Entry 8J7B (electron microscopy, 3.22 A resolution); this record covers chains D and H of the 16 polymer chains in the assembly.

== Chain D ==
Name: Photosystem I reaction center subunit II-2, chloroplastic
Source organism: Arabidopsis thaliana
Reference sequence: Q9SA56 (PSAD2_ARATH); numbering as in UniProt (aligned over 1-204)
Sequence (204 residues; row label = number of the first residue in the row):
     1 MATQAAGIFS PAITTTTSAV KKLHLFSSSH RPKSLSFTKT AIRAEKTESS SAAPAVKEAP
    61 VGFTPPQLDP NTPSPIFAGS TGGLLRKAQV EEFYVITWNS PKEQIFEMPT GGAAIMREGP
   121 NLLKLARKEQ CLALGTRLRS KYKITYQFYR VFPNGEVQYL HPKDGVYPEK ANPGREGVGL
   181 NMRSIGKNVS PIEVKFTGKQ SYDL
Unresolved in the structure: 1-61
Swiss-Prot annotation at these positions:
  - region: Arg-137 to Thr-145 (Ferredoxin and ferredoxin-oxidoreductase binding)
  - modified residue: Thr-47 (Phosphothreonine)

== Chain H ==
Name: Photosystem I reaction center subunit VI-2, chloroplastic
Source organism: Arabidopsis thaliana
Reference sequence: Q9SUI6 (PSAH2_ARATH); residue numbers follow UniProt; this construct covers 1-145
Sequence (145 residues; row label = number of the first residue in the row):
     1 MASFATIAAV QPSAAVKGLG GSSLAGAKLF IKPSRQSFKT KSTRAGAVVA KYGDKSVYFD
    61 LEDLGNTTGQ WDVYGSDAPS PYNPLQSKFF ETFAAPFTKR GLLLKFLILG GGSLLTYVSA
   121 NSTGDVLPIK RGPQEPPKLG PRGKL
Unresolved in the structure: 1-55
Ligand contacts:
  - chlorophyll a (CLA), molecule 1: Pro-81, Tyr-82, Gln-86, Phe-90
  - chlorophyll a (CLA), molecule 2: Asn-83, Leu-85, Gln-86, Phe-89, Phe-90
  - chlorophyll a (CLA), molecule 3: Gly-111, Gly-112, Leu-114, Leu-115, Val-118, Leu-127

== How chain D and chain H interact ==
Contacting residue pairs (22):
  Leu-68(D) / Phe-59(H)  hydrophobic
  Pro-70(D) / Val-57(H)
  Pro-70(D) / Phe-59(H)
  Asn-71(D) / Val-57(H)
  Pro-73(D) / Ser-56(H)
  Ser-74(D) / Ser-56(H)  hydrogen bond (backbone-backbone)
  Ser-74(D) / Tyr-58(H)
  Ala-88(D) / Thr-68(H)
  Gln-89(D) / Thr-68(H)  hydrogen bond (side chain-backbone)
  Gln-89(D) / Gly-69(H)  hydrogen bond (side chain-backbone)
  Gln-89(D) / Gln-70(H)
  Phe-93(D) / Phe-59(H)  hydrophobic
  Val-95(D) / Phe-59(H)  hydrophobic
  Arg-117(D) / Ser-56(H)
  Leu-122(D) / Phe-59(H)  hydrophobic
  Lys-124(D) / Tyr-58(H)  hydrogen bond (side chain-backbone)
  Lys-124(D) / Thr-67(H)  hydrogen bond (side chain-backbone)
  Phe-152(D) / Leu-64(H)
  Pro-153(D) / Leu-64(H)
  Gly-155(D) / Leu-61(H)
  Gly-155(D) / Leu-64(H)
  Val-157(D) / Leu-61(H)  hydrophobic
Also at the interface, not in a pair above, chain D (19 interface residues in all): Thr-72, Val-151, Asn-154

== In short ==
The interface between chain D and chain H involves 19 residues on one side and 10 on the other, with 5
hydrogen bonds. Among the polar pairs are Gln-89(D)/Thr-68(H), Gln-89(D)/Gly-69(H) and Lys-124(D)/Tyr-58(H).
Ligands of chain H: 3 copies of chlorophyll a.
Chain D is Photosystem I reaction center subunit II-2, chloroplastic and chain H is Photosystem I reaction
center subunit VI-2, chloroplastic, both from Arabidopsis thaliana; the structure, Coordinates of Cryo-EM
structure of the Arabidopsis thaliana PSI in state 2 (PSI-ST2), was determined by electron microscopy together
with 8J7A from the same study.
